PDB entry 4F5U | X-ray diffraction, 2.04 A resolution | chain A

# Chain A
Molecule: Serum albumin
From: Equus caballus
UniProt: P35747 (ALBU_HORSE); residues 1-583 here correspond to UniProt positions 25-607 (UniProt number = residue number + 24)
Amino-acid sequence (583 residues; numbered 1 to 583; the number before each row is that of its first residue):
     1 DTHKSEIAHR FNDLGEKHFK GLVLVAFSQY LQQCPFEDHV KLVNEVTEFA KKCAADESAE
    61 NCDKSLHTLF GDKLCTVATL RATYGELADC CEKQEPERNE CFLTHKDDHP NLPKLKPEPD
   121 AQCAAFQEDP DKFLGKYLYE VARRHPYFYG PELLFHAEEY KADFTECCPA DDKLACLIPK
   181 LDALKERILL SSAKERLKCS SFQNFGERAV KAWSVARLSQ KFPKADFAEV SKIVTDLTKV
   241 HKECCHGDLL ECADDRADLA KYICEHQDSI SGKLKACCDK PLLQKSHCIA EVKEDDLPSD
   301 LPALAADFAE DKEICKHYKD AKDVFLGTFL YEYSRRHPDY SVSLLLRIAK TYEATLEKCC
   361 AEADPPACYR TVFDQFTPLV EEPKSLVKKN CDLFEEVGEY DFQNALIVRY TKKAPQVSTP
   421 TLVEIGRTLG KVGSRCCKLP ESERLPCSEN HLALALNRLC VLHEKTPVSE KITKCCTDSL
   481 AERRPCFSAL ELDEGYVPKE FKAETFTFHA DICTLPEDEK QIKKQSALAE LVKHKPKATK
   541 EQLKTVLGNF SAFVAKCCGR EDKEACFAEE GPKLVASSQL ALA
Disulfides: Cys53-Cys62, Cys75-Cys91, Cys90-Cys101, Cys123-Cys168, Cys167-Cys176, Cys199-Cys245, Cys244-Cys252, Cys264-Cys278, Cys277-Cys288, Cys315-Cys360, Cys359-Cys368, Cys391-Cys437, Cys436-Cys447, Cys460-Cys476, Cys475-Cys486, Cys513-Cys558, Cys557-Cys566
Small-molecule neighbours:
  - (2S)-2-hydroxybutanedioic acid (LMR): Lys194, Lys198, Trp213, Ser214, Arg217, Leu218, Lys221, Leu237, His241, Ala290, Glu291
  - malonate ion (MLI), molecule 1: Glu6, Leu66, His67, Phe70, Gly247, Asp248, Leu249, Leu250, Glu251, Cys252
  - malonate ion (MLI), molecule 2: Leu14, His18, Leu22, Pro151, Leu154, Ala253, Arg256, Ala257, Leu282, Leu283, Ser286
  - malonate ion (MLI), molecule 3: Lys194, Lys198, Trp213, Arg217, Lys221, Asn450, His451
  - malonate ion (MLI), molecule 4: Leu197, Lys198, Ser201, Ala209, Val210, Trp213, Leu346, Leu480
  - malonate ion (MLI), molecule 5: Leu386, Asn390, Leu406, Arg409, Tyr410, Lys413, Leu429, Leu452, Ser488
  - malonate ion (MLI), molecule 6: Phe501, His534, Lys535, Gln579
  - succinic acid (SIN): Tyr149, Leu218, Phe222, Ile233, Leu237, Arg256, Leu259, Ile263, Ser286, Ile289, Ala290

# In short
Ligands of chain A: 6 copies of malonate ion, succinic acid and (2S)-2-hydroxybutanedioic acid.
Chain A is Serum albumin (Equus caballus); the structure, Crystal structure of Equine Serum Albumin at 2.04
resolution, was determined by X-ray diffraction (same publication as 4F5S, 4F5T and 4F5V).
